Entry 1EQZ (X-ray diffraction, 2.50 A resolution); this record covers chains J and H of the 10 polymer chains in the assembly.

Chain J:
Molecule: 146 nucleotides long DNA
Sequence (146 nucleotides; row label = number of the first residue in the row):
   147 ATCAATATCC ACCTGCAGAT TCTACCAAAA GTGTATTTGG AAACTGCTCC ATCAAAAGGC
   207 ATGTTCAGCG GAATTCCGCT GAACATGCCT TTTGATGGAG CAGTTTCCAA ATACACTTTT
   267 GGTAGAATCT GCAGGTGGAT ATTGAT
Ion coordination: K+ site 1 near DA175 (its only coordinating residue here); Mn2+ site 1: DG185, DG186; K+ site 2: DG216 (shared with 1 residue of chain A); K+ site 3 near DG217 (its only coordinating residue here); K+ site 4 near DG227 (its only coordinating residue here); K+ site 5: DA228 (shared with 1 residue of chain D); Mn2+ site 2 near DG246 (its only coordinating residue here); K+ site 6 near DA256 (its only coordinating residue here); Mn2+ site 3 near DG267 (its only coordinating residue here); Mn2+ site 4 near DG280 (its only coordinating residue here)

Chain H:
Name: Protein (histone H4)
Organism: Gallus gallus
UniProt: P62801 (H4_CHICK); residues 0-102 here correspond to UniProt positions 1-103 (UniProt number = residue number + 1)
Amino-acid sequence (103 residues; each row starts with the number of its first residue; numbering starts at 0):
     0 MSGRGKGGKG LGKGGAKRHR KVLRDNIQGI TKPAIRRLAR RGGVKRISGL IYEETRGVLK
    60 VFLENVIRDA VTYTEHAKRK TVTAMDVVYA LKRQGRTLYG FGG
Unresolved in the structure: 0-7
Curated features (UniProtKB/Swiss-Prot):
  - DNA-binding region: Lys-16 to Lys-20
  - modified residue: Ser-1 (N-acetylserine), Arg-3 (Asymmetric dimethylarginine), Lys-5 (N6-(2-hydroxyisobutyryl)lysine), Lys-8 (N6-(2-hydroxyisobutyryl)lysine), Lys-12 (N6-(2-hydroxyisobutyryl)lysine), Lys-16 (N6-(2-hydroxyisobutyryl)lysine), Lys-20 (N6,N6,N6-trimethyllysine), Lys-31 (N6-(2-hydroxyisobutyryl)lysine), Lys-44 (N6-(2-hydroxyisobutyryl)lysine), Ser-47 (Phosphoserine), Tyr-51 (Phosphotyrosine), Lys-59 (N6-(2-hydroxyisobutyryl)lysine), Lys-77 (N6-(2-hydroxyisobutyryl)lysine), Lys-79 (N6-(2-hydroxyisobutyryl)lysine), Tyr-88 (Phosphotyrosine), Lys-91 (N6-(2-hydroxyisobutyryl)lysine)
  - cross-link (Glycyl lysine isopeptide (Lys-Gly)): Lys-31 (interchain with G-Cter in UFM1), Lys-91 (interchain with G-Cter in ubiquitin)

How chain J and chain H interact:
Pairs across the interface (8; chain J residue first):
  DT198(J) / Arg-19(H)  salt bridge to the phosphate
  DA207(J) / Thr-30(H)  phosphate contact
  DA207(J) / Pro-32(H)  phosphate contact
  DA207(J) / Arg-36(H)  salt bridge to the phosphate
  DT208(J) / Thr-30(H)  phosphate contact
  DT208(J) / Pro-32(H)  phosphate contact
  DG216(J) / Arg-45(H)  phosphate contact
  DG217(J) / Arg-45(H)  sugar contact
Other interface residues (no listed pair), chain J (7 interface residues in all): DC196, DG214
Other interface residues (no listed pair), chain H (7 interface residues in all): Lys-31, Thr-80

In short:
The chain J/chain H interface involves 7 residues from each chain; the contacts include 2 salt bridges. Polar
contacts include DT198(J)/Arg-19(H) and DA207(J)/Arg-36(H). DG185(J) and DG186(J) form the Mn2+ site 1. From
UniProt: a DNA-binding region on chain H.
Chain J is 146 nucleotides long DNA and chain H is Protein (histone H4) (Gallus gallus); the structure, X-ray
structure of the nucleosome core particle at 2.5 A resolution, was determined by X-ray diffraction.
